7L7F - chains B and E of the 4 polymer chains in the assembly; structure by electron microscopy, 3.24 A resolution.

== Chain B ==
Protein: Angiotensin-converting enzyme 2
Organism: Homo sapiens
Notes: EC 3.4.17.23, 3.4.17.-
UniProt: Q9BYF1 (ACE2_HUMAN); residue numbers follow UniProt; this construct covers 1-805
Chain sequence (805 residues; row label = number of the first residue in the row):
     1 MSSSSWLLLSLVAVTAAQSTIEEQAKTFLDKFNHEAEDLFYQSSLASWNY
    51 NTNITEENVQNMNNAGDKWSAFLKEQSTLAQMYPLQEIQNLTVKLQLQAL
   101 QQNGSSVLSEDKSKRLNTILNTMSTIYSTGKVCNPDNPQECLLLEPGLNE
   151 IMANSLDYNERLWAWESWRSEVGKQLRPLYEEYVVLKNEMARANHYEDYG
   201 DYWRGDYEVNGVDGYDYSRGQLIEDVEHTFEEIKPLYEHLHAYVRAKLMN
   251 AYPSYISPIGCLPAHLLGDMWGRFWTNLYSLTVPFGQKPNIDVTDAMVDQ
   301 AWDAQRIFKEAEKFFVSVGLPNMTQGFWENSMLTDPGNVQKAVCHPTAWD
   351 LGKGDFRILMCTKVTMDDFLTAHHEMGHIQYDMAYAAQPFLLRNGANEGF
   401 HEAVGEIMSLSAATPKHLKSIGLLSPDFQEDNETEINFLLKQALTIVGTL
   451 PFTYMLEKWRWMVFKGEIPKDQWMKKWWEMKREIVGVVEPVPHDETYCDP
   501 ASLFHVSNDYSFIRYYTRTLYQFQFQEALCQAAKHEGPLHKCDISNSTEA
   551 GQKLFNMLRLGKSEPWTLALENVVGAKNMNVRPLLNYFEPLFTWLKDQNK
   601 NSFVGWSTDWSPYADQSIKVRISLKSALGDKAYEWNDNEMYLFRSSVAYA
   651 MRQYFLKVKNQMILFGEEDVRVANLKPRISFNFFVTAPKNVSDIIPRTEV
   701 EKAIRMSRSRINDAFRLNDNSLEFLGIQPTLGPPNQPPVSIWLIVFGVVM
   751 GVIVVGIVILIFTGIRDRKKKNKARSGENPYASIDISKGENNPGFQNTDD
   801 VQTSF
Unresolved in the structure: 1-20, 732-805
Curated features (UniProtKB/Swiss-Prot):
  - region: Asp30 to Tyr41 (Interaction with SARS-CoV spike glycoprotein), Met82 to Pro84 (Interaction with SARS-CoV spike glycoprotein), Lys353 to Arg357 (Interaction with SARS-CoV spike glycoprotein), Arg652 to Lys659 (Essential for cleavage by ADAM17), Arg697 to Arg716 (Essential for cleavage by TMPRSS11D and TMPRSS2)
  - motif: Glu778 to Ile786 (LIR), Tyr781 to Asp785 (SH2-binding), Tyr781 to Ile784 (Endocytic sorting signal), Asn792 to Phe795 (PTB), Thr803 to Phe805 (PDZ-binding)
  - active site: Glu375 (Proton acceptor), His505 (Proton donor)
  - binding site (chloride): Arg169, Trp477, Lys481
  - binding site (substrate): Arg273, His345, Pro346, Tyr515
  - binding site (Zn(2+)): His374, His378, Glu402
  - modified residue: Tyr781 (Phosphotyrosine), Ser783 (Phosphoserine)
  - glycosylation (N-linked (GlcNAc...) asparagine): Asn53, Asn90, Asn103, Asn322, Asn432, Asn546, Asn690
  - cross-link: Lys788 (Glycyl lysine isopeptide (Lys-Gly) (interchain with G-Cter in ubiquitin))
  - mutagenesis: Ser19 (S19P: Increases slightly the interaction with RBD domain of SARS-CoV-2 spike protein), Gln24 to Lys26 (Slightly inhibits interaction with SARS-CoV spike glycoprotein), Gln24 (Q24T: Increases slightly the interaction with RBD domain of SARS-CoV-2 spike protein), Ala25 (A25V: Increases slightly the interaction with RBD domain of SARS-CoV-2 spike protein), Thr27 (T27Y: Increases slightly the interaction with RBD domain of SARS-CoV-2 spike protein. In sACE2.v2.2; increases interaction with RBD domain of SARS-CoV-2 spike protein ...), Leu29 (L29F: Increases slightly the interaction with RBD domain of SARS-CoV-2 spike protein), Lys31 (K31D: Abolishes interaction with SARS-CoV spike glycoprotein; K31Y: Increases slightly the interaction with RBD domain of SARS-CoV-2 spike protein), Asn33 (N33D: Increases slightly the interaction with RBD domain of SARS-CoV-2 spike protein), His34 (H34A: Increases slightly the interaction with RBD domain of SARS-CoV-2 spike protein), Glu37 (E37A: No effect on interaction with SARS-CoV spike glycoprotein), Asp38 (D38A: No effect on interaction with SARS-CoV spike glycoprotein), Leu39 (L39R: Increases slightly the interaction with RBD domain of SARS-CoV-2 spike protein), 50 further mutagenesis entries in UniProt
Disulfide bonds: Cys133-Cys141, Cys344-Cys361, Cys530-Cys542

== Chain E ==
Protein: Spike glycoprotein, Envelope glycoprotein fusion
Organism: Severe acute respiratory syndrome coronavirus 2
UniProt: chimeric construct of P0DTC2, M1E1E4: residues 311-326 from P0DTC2 (SPIKE_SARS2) positions 1-16 (UniProt number = residue number - 310); residues 327-528 from P0DTC2 (SPIKE_SARS2) positions 327-528 (same numbers); residues 538-565 from M1E1E4 positions 1-28 (UniProt number = residue number - 537)
Chain sequence (266 residues; numbered 311 to 576; the number before each row is that of its first residue):
   311 MFVFLVLLPLVSSQCVVRFPNITNLCPFGEVFNATRFASVYAWNRKRISN
   361 CVADYSVLYNSASFSTFKCYGVSPTKLNDLCFTNVYADSFVIRGDEVRQI
   411 APGQTGKIADYNYKLPDDFTGCVIAWNSNNLDSKVGGNYNYLYRLFRKSN
   461 LKPFERDISTEIYQAGSTPCNGVEGFNCYFPLQSYGFQPTNGVGYQPYRV
   511 VVLSFELLHAPATVCGPKGSPGSGSGSGYIPEAPRDGQAYVRKDGEWVLL
   561 STFLGRSLEVLFQGPG
Unresolved in the structure: 311-335, 519-576
Construct notes: linker (529-537); expression tag (566-576)
Curated features (UniProtKB/Swiss-Prot):
  - region: Arg403 to Asp405 (Integrin-binding motif), Asn448 to Phe456 (Immunodominant HLA epitope recognized by the CD8+)
  - glycosylation (N-linked (GlcNAc...) asparagine): Asn331 (complex), Asn343 (complex)
Disulfide bonds: Cys336-Cys361, Cys379-Cys432, Cys480-Cys488

== Chain B / chain E interface ==
Residue-residue contacts (17):
  Gln24(B) - Ala475(E)  hydrogen bond (side chain-backbone)
  Gln24(B) - Gly476(E)
  Gln24(B) - Asn487(E)  hydrogen bond
  His34(B) - Tyr453(E)
  His34(B) - Gln493(E)
  His34(B) - Ser494(E)  hydrogen bond (side chain-backbone)
  Glu37(B) - Tyr505(E)
  Asp38(B) - Tyr449(E)
  Tyr41(B) - Thr500(E)  hydrogen bond
  Tyr41(B) - Asn501(E)
  Tyr83(B) - Phe486(E)
  Lys353(B) - Asn501(E)
  Lys353(B) - Gly502(E)  hydrogen bond (backbone-backbone)
  Lys353(B) - Tyr505(E)
  Gly354(B) - Gly502(E)
  Gly354(B) - Tyr505(E)
  Asp355(B) - Thr500(E)
Other interface residues (no listed pair), chain B (16 interface residues in all): Thr27, Asp30, Lys31, Gln42, Leu79, Thr324, Arg357
Other interface residues (no listed pair), chain E (17 interface residues in all): Lys417, Phe456, Tyr489, Gln498, Val503

== Overview ==
Chain B and chain E form an interface of 16 and 17 residues respectively, with 5 hydrogen bonds. Polar
contacts include Gln24(B)-Ala475(E), Gln24(B)-Asn487(E) and His34(B)-Ser494(E). From UniProt: active-site
residues Glu375(B) and His505(B), 3 chloride-binding residues, 4 substrate-binding residues and 3 Zn2+-binding
residues on chain B.
Here chain B is Angiotensin-converting enzyme 2 (Homo sapiens) and chain E is Spike glycoprotein, Envelope
glycoprotein fusion (Severe acute respiratory syndrome coronavirus 2). Entry 7L7F (Cryo-EM structure of human
ACE2 receptor bound to protein encoded by vaccine candidate BNT162b1) was determined by electron microscopy,
deposited together with 7L7K.
